8S36 - chains E and H of the 12 polymer chains in the assembly; structure by electron microscopy, 2.90 A resolution.

== Chain E ==
Protein: CRISPR type AFERR-associated protein Csf2
From: Klebsiella pneumoniae
Notes: engineered mutation(s): 6xHis-tag
Reference sequence: A0A333ESG5 (A0A333ESG5_KLEPN); residue numbers follow UniProt; this construct covers 1-343
Chain sequence (350 residues; row label = number of the first residue in the row):
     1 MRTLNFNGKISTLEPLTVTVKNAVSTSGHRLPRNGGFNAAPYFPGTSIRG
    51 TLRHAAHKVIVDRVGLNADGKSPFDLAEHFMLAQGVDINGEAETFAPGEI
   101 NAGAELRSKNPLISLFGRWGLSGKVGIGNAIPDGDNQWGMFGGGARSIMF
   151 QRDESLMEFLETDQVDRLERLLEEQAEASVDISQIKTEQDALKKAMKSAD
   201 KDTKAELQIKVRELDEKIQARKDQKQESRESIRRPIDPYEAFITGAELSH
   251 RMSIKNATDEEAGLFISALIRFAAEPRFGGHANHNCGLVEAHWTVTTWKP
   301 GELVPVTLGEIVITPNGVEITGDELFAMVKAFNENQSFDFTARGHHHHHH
Disordered / not traced: 92-95, 145-234, 344-350
Sequence notes: expression tag (344-350)

== Chain H ==
Molecule: crRNA
From: Klebsiella pneumoniae
Sequence (61 nucleotides; each row starts with the number of its first residue; numbers below 1 keep their minus sign (U-6 is residue -6)):
    -6 UUAUCGGCGAGACCGGGAUGCACCUCCCGAAGGGUCUCGGUGUUUCCCCU
    44 GCGUGCGGGGG
Disordered / not traced: 31-54

== Chain E / chain H interface ==
Pairs across the interface - 39 pairs, chain E then chain H:
  Val18(E) with G26(H), phosphate contact
  Thr19(E) with G25(H), base contact; G26(H), hydrogen bond to the phosphate
  Lys21(E) with G25(H), base contact
  Thr46(E) with G25(H), hydrogen bond to the phosphate
  Ser47(E) with A24(H), phosphate contact; G25(H), hydrogen bond to the phosphate
  Arg49(E) with A23(H), salt bridge to the phosphate
  Gly50(E) with A24(H), sugar contact
  Thr51(E) with A24(H), base contact
  Arg53(E) with G22(H), phosphate contact; A23(H), sugar contact
  His54(E) with A24(H), salt bridge to the phosphate
  Gln84(E) with G22(H), hydrogen bond to the sugar; A23(H), phosphate contact; A24(H), hydrogen bond to the phosphate
  Gly117(E) with G22(H), sugar contact
  Arg118(E) with C21(H), sugar contact; G22(H), sugar contact
  Trp119(E) with C21(H), base contact; G22(H), hydrogen bond to the sugar
  Gly120(E) with C21(H), hydrogen bond to the sugar
  Leu121(E) with C21(H), hydrogen bond to the sugar; G22(H), phosphate contact
  Ser122(E) with C21(H), phosphate contact; G22(H), phosphate contact
  Gly123(E) with C21(H), phosphate contact; G22(H), hydrogen bond to the phosphate
  Ile236(E) with C29(H), base contact
  Gly279(E) with G26(H), phosphate contact
  Gly280(E) with G26(H), hydrogen bond to the phosphate; G27(H), phosphate contact
  His281(E) with G26(H), phosphate contact; G27(H), salt bridge to the phosphate
  Ala282(E) with G27(H), hydrogen bond to the phosphate
  Asn283(E) with G27(H), sugar contact; U28(H), hydrogen bond to the phosphate; C29(H), phosphate contact
  His284(E) with C29(H), phosphate contact
Also at the interface, not in a pair above, chain E (28 interface residues in all): Thr17, Pro44, Ala83
Also at the interface, not in a pair above, chain H (10 interface residues in all): C20

== Summary ==
Chain E and chain H form an interface of 28 and 10 residues respectively; the contacts include 12 hydrogen
bonds and 3 salt bridges. Polar pairs include Gln84(E)-G22(H), Trp119(E)-G22(H) and Gly120(E)-C21(H).
Here chain E is CRISPR type AFERR-associated protein Csf2 and chain H is crRNA, both from Klebsiella
pneumoniae. Entry 8S36 (DNA-bound Type IV-A3 CRISPR effector in complex with DinG helicase from K. pneumoniae
(state II)) was determined by electron microscopy together with 8RC2, 8RC3, 8RFJ, 8S35 and 8S37 from the same
study.
